9FG7 - chains B and C of the 5 polymer chains in the assembly; structure by electron microscopy, 2.70 A resolution.

== Chain B ==
Protein: Gamma-aminobutyric acid receptor subunit beta-3
Organism: Homo sapiens
UniProtKB: P28472 (GBRB3_HUMAN), isoform P28472-2; residues -24 to 448 here correspond to UniProt positions 1-473 (UniProt number = residue number + 25)
Sequence (473 residues; numbered -24 to 448; the number before each row is that of its first residue; numbers below 1 keep their minus sign (Met-24 is residue -24)):
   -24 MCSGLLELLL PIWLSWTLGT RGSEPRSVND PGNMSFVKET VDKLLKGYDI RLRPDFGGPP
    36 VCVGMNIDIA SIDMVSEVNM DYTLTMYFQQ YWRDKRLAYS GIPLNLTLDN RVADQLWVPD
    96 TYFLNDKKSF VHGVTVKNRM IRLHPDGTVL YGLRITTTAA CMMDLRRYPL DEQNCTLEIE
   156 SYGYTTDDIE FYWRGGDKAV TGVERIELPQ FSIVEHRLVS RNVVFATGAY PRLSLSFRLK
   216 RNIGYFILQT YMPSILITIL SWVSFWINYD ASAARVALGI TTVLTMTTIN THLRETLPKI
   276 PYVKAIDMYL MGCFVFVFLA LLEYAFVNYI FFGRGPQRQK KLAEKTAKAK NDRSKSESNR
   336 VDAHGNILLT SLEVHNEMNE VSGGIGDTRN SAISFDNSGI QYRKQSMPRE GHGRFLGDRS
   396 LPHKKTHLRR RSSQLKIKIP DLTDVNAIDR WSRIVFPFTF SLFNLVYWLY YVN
Not modelled in the structure: -24 to 7, 314-413, 448
Disulfides: Cys136-Cys150
Glycans and other covalent adducts: N-acetylglucosamine (NAG) linked to Asn80; glycan linked to Asn149
Small-molecule neighbours: gamma-amino-butanoic acid (ABU): Tyr97, Glu155, Ser156, Tyr157, Phe200, Thr202, Tyr205
UniProt features mapped onto this chain:
  - binding site (benzamidine): Asp95 to Tyr97, Glu155 to Tyr157, Phe200
  - binding site (4-aminobutanoate): Tyr97, Glu155, Tyr157, Thr202
  - binding site (histamine): Tyr97, Ser156, Tyr157, Thr202
  - glycosylation (N-linked (GlcNAc...) asparagine): Asn8, Asn80, Asn149

== Chain C ==
Protein: Gamma-aminobutyric acid receptor subunit gamma-2
Organism: Homo sapiens
UniProtKB: P18507 (GBRG2_HUMAN), isoform P18507-2; residues -38 to 436 here correspond to UniProt positions 1-475 (UniProt number = residue number + 39)
Sequence (495 residues; each row starts with the number of its first residue; numbers below 1 keep their minus sign (Met-38 is residue -38)):
   -38 MSSPNIWSTG SSVYSTPVFS QKMTVWILLL LSLYPGFTSQ KSDDDYEDYA SNKTWVLTPK
    22 VPEGDVTVIL NNLLEGYDNK LRPDIGVKPT LIHTDMYVNS IGPVNAINME YTIDIFFAQT
    82 WYDRRLKFNS TIKVLRLNSN MVGKIWIPDT FFRNSKKADA HWITTPNRML RIWNDGRVLY
   142 TLRLTIDAEC QLQLHNFPMD EHSCPLEFSS YGYPREEIVY QWKRSSVEVG DTRSWRLYQF
   202 SFVGLRNTTE VVKTTSGDYV VMSVYFDLSR RMGYFTIQTY IPCTLIVVLS WVSFWINKDA
   262 VPARTSLGIT TVLTMTTLST IARKSLPKVS YVTAMDLFVS VCFIFVFSAL VEYGTLHYFV
   322 SNRKPSKDKD KKKKNPLLRM FSFKAPTIDI RPRSATIQMN NATHLQERDE EYGYECLDGK
   382 DCASFFCCFE DCRTGAWRHG RIHIRIAKMD SYARIFFPTA FCLFNLVYWV SYLYLGGSGG
   442 SGGSGKTETS QVAPA
Not modelled in the structure: -38 to 24, 325-405, 438-456
Disulfides: Cys151-Cys165
Glycans and other covalent adducts: N-acetylglucosamine (NAG) linked to Asn208
Construct notes: expression tag (437-456)
UniProt features mapped onto this chain:
  - region: Arg394 to Asp411 (Interaction with GABARAP)
  - glycosylation (N-linked (GlcNAc...) asparagine): Asn13, Asn90, Asn208

== Interface between chain B and chain C ==
Residue-residue contacts (109; chain B residue first):
  Asn8(B) with Gly47(C)
  Met9(B) with Leu42(C), hydrophobic; Arg43(C); Ile46(C), hydrophobic; Arg86(C)
  Lys13(B) with Gly37(C); Asp39(C); Leu42(C)
  Val16(B) with Lys41(C)
  Asn41(B) with Thr216(C)
  Asp48(B) with Lys117(C), salt bridge
  Met49(B) with Asn69(C)
  Tyr62(B) with Phe112(C); Arg114(C); Tyr172(C)
  Gln64(B) with Thr216(C); Ser217(C), hydrogen bond
  Leu79(B) with Gly47(C)
  Asn80(B) with Glu178(C)
  Thr82(B) with Gly173(C); Tyr174(C); Glu178(C)
  Leu83(B) with Lys41(C); Leu42(C), hydrophobic; Tyr174(C)
  Asp84(B) with Asn40(C); Lys41(C), hydrogen bond (backbone-backbone); Tyr174(C)
  Arg86(B) with Asn40(C); Gly104(C), hydrogen bond (side chain-backbone); Ile106(C)
  Val87(B) with Lys41(C)
  His107(B) with Ser116(C); Lys117(C)
  Val109(B) with Thr111(C); Phe112(C); Ala119(C); Asp120(C); Ala121(C); Leu145(C), hydrophobic
  Thr110(B) with Thr111(C), hydrogen bond (side chain-backbone); Leu145(C)
  Val111(B) with Asp110(C)
  Asn113(B) with Phe112(C); Tyr172(C)
  Arg114(B) with Tyr172(C)
  Met115(B) with Tyr172(C), hydrophobic; Gly173(C)
  Arg117(B) with Gly173(C), hydrogen bond (side chain-backbone); Pro175(C); Ser217(C), hydrogen bond (side chain-backbone); Tyr220(C), hydrogen bond
  Gly127(B) with Tyr172(C)
  Leu128(B) with Tyr172(C), hydrogen bond (backbone-side chain)
  Arg129(B) with Phe112(C); Phe113(C), hydrogen bond (side chain-backbone); Arg114(C); Ser116(C), hydrogen bond (side chain-backbone); Tyr172(C), hydrogen bond (backbone-side chain)
  Glu182(B) with Gln152(C)
  Pro184(B) with Lys289(C); Val290(C)
  Gln185(B) with Lys289(C)
  Asn217(B) with Ser291(C)
  Gly219(B) with Ser291(C), hydrogen bond (backbone-side chain)
  Tyr220(B) with Arg284(C); Lys289(C); Val290(C); Ser291(C), hydrogen bond (backbone-side chain)
  Leu223(B) with Val293(C), hydrophobic; Ser301(C)
  Gln224(B) with Arg284(C)
  Leu231(B) with Phe304(C), hydrophobic; Ile305(C), hydrophobic; Phe308(C)
  Ile232(B) with Val273(C), hydrophobic; Phe304(C), hydrophobic
  Leu235(B) with Val273(C), hydrophobic; Phe308(C), hydrophobic; Leu311(C), hydrophobic
  Trp241(B) with His318(C); Tyr319(C); Asn323(C), hydrogen bond (backbone-side chain)
  Ile242(B) with His318(C); Asn323(C), hydrogen bond (backbone-side chain)
  Asn243(B) with His318(C), hydrogen bond (backbone-side chain); Asn323(C), hydrogen bond
  Ala246(B) with Val262(C), hydrophobic
  Ala248(B) with Pro263(C), hydrophobic
  Ala249(B) with Val262(C), hydrophobic; Pro263(C); Thr266(C)
  Ala252(B) with Ser267(C)
  Leu253(B) with Thr266(C); Ile270(C), hydrophobic
  Thr256(B) with Ile270(C); Leu274(C)
  Thr257(B) with Ile270(C)
  Leu259(B) with Leu274(C), hydrophobic
  Thr260(B) with Leu274(C); Thr277(C)
  Thr263(B) with Leu274(C)
  Ile264(B) with Thr277(C)
  His267(B) with Thr281(C)
  Thr271(B) with Lys289(C), hydrogen bond (backbone-side chain)
  Leu272(B) with Lys289(C)
  Pro273(B) with Lys289(C)
  Arg428(B) with Tyr319(C); Asn323(C)
Also at the interface, not in a pair above, chain B (71 interface residues in all): Val12, Asp17, Leu20, Ser46, Tyr66, Leu81, Gln90, Phe105, Leu125, Thr131, Ile218, Ile234, Val238, Phe240
Also at the interface, not in a pair above, chain C (69 interface residues in all): Pro44, Asp45, Val48, Met70, Phe78, Ile108, Pro109, Arg129, Leu143, Glu150, Thr278, Pro288, Asp297, Val312, Gly315

== In short ==
71 residues of chain B and 69 residues of chain C are in contact; the contacts include 18 hydrogen bonds and 1
salt bridge. Among the polar pairs are Asp48(B)-Lys117(C), Gln64(B)-Ser217(C) and Arg86(B)-Gly104(C). Bound to
chain B: gamma-amino-butanoic acid. N-acetylglucosamine is covalently linked to Asn80(B).
Chain B is Gamma-aminobutyric acid receptor subunit beta-3 and chain C is Gamma-aminobutyric acid receptor
subunit gamma-2, both from Homo sapiens; the structure, Cryo-EM structure of the full-length alpha1beta3gamma2
GABA(A) receptor in complex with GABA in the short-lived symmetric ..., was determined by electron microscopy.
